PDB entry 6I0P | X-ray diffraction, 1.90 A resolution | chain A

# Chain A
Protein: Quinolinate synthase A
Organism: Thermotoga maritima (strain ATCC 43589 / MSB8 / DSM 3109 / JCM 10099)
Notes: EC 2.5.1.72
UniProt: Q9X1X7 (NADA_THEMA); residues 1-298 here = UniProt positions 1-298
Chain sequence (305 residues; numbered -6 to 298; the number before each row is that of its first residue; numbers below 1 keep their minus sign (Met-6 is residue -6)):
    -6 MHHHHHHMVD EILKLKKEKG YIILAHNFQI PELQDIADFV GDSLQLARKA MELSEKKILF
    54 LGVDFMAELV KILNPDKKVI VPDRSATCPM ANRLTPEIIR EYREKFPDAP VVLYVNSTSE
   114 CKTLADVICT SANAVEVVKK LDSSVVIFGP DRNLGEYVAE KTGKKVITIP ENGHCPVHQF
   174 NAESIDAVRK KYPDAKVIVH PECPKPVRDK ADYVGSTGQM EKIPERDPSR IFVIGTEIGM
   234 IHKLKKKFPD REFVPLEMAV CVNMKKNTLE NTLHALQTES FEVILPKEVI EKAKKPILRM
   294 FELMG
Not modelled in the structure: -6 to -3
Sequence notes: initiating methionine (-6); expression tag (-5 to 0); engineered mutation Phe21 (Tyr in Q9X1X7), Arg219 (Lys in Q9X1X7)
Ion coordination: 4Fe-4S cluster Fe: Cys81, Cys168, Cys254 (together with 6-mercaptopyridine-2,3-dicarboxylic acid)
Ligand contacts:
  - 6-mercaptopyridine-2,3-dicarboxylic acid (QAS): His19, Phe21, Asp35, Ser36, Phe58, Met59, Tyr107, Asn109, Ser124, His193, Glu195, Ser209, Thr210, Gly211, Met257
  - 4Fe-4S cluster (SF4): Phe21, Val56, Phe58, Cys81, Pro82, Met83, Asn109, Cys168, Pro169, Val170, Glu195, Cys254, Met257

# Summary
Bound to chain A: 4Fe-4S cluster and 6-mercaptopyridine-2,3-dicarboxylic acid. Cys81, Cys168 and Cys254
coordinate a 4Fe-4S cluster Fe ion.
Chain A is Quinolinate synthase A (Thermotoga maritima (strain ATCC 43589 / MSB8 / DSM 3109 / JCM 10099)); the
structure, Structure of quinolinate synthase in complex with 6-mercaptopyridine-2,3-dicarboxylic acid, was
determined by X-ray diffraction (same publication as 6I0K and 6I0R).
